Entry 8TA4 (electron microscopy, 2.75 A resolution); this record covers chains A and B.

[Chain A (and B)]
Protein: Chloride channel protein 2
From: Homo sapiens
Notes: chain B of this document is another copy of the same molecule, construct and numbering; everything in this record applies to it too
UniProt: P51788 (CLCN2_HUMAN); numbering as in UniProt (aligned over 1-898)
Amino-acid sequence (898 residues; numbered 1 to 898; the number before each row is that of its first residue):
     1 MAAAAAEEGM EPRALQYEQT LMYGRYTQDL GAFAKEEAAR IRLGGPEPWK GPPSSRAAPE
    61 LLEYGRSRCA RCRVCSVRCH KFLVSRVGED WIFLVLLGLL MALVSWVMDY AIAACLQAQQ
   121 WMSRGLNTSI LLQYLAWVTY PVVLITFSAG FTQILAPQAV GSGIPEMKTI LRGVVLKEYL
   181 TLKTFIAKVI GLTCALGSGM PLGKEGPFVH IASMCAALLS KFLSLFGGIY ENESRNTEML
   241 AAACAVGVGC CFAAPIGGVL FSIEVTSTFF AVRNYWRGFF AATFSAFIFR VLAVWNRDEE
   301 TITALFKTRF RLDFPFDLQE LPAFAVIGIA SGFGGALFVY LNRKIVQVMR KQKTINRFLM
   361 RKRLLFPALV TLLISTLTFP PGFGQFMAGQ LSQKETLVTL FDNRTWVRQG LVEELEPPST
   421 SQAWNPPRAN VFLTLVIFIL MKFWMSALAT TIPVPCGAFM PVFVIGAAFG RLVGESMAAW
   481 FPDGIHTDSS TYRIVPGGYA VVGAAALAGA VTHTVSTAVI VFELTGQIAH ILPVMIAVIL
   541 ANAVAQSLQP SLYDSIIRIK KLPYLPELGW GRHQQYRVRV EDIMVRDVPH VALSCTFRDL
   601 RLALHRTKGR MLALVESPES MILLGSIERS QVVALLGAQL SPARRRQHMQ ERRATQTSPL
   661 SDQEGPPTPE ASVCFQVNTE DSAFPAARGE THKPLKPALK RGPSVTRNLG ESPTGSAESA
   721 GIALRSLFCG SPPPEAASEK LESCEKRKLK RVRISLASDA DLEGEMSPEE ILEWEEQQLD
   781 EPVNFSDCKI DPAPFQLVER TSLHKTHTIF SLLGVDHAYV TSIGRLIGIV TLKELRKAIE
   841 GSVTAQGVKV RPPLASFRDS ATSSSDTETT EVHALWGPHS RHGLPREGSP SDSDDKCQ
Not modelled in the structure: 1-13, 29-87, 298-302, 409-418, 645-773, 842-898
Swiss-Prot annotation at these positions:
  - region: Gln-16 to Ala-34 (Essential for channel gating by both voltage and cell volume), Glu-36 to Trp-49 (Modulates channel gating by both voltage and cell volume)
  - motif: Gly-161 to Pro-165 (Selectivity filter part_1), Gly-203 to Pro-207 (Selectivity filter part_2), Gly-457 to Pro-461 (Selectivity filter part_3), Leu-812, Leu-813 (Basolateral membrane sorting)
  - binding site (chloride): Ser-162, Phe-459, Tyr-553
  - site: Glu-205 (Protopore gate), His-530 (Couples extracellular acidification to the channel closure)
  - modified residue: Ala-2 (N-acetylalanine), Thr-20 (Phosphothreonine), Ser-712 (Phosphoserine), Ser-758 (Phosphoserine)
  - natural variant: Met-22 (M22K: In HALD2), Gly-24 (G24D: In HALD2), Tyr-26 (Y26N: In HALD2), Pro-48 (P48R: Reduces channel activity), Arg-68 (R68H: Reduces channel activity), Leu-144 to Ile-145 (deletion: In LKPAT), Arg-172 (R172Q: In HALD2), Gly-199 (G199A: No effect), Arg-235 (R235Q: In EJM8), Lys-362 (deletion: In HALD2), Ala-500 (A500V: In LKPAT), Arg-577 (R577Q: In EIG11), 11 further natural variant entries in UniProt
  - mutagenesis: Ala-14 to Gln-28 (Results in larger currents, faster activation kinetics and less rectification), Leu-812 (L812A: Missorted to apical membrane of epithelial cells; when associated with A-813), Leu-813 (L813A: Missorted to apical membrane of epithelial cells; when associated with A-812)
From the paper describing this entry:
  - conformationally variable residues (order/disorder transition): Ala-14 to Gln-28
  - contacts within the chain: Gln-19/Gln-153, Thr-20/Arg-363
  - specificity-determining residues: Phe-252 (proposed by the authors, not directly observed)

[Interface between chain A and chain B]
Contacting residue pairs (129; chain A residue first):
  Gly-88(A) with Gly-571(B), hydrogen bond (backbone-backbone); Arg-572(B)
  Glu-89(A) with Arg-572(B); His-573(B)
  Asp-90(A) with Trp-570(B); Gly-571(B); His-573(B), salt bridge
  Trp-91(A) with Ser-547(B); Trp-570(B); Gly-571(B)
  Leu-225(A) with His-573(B)
  Phe-226(A) with His-573(B); Tyr-576(B)
  Gly-228(A) with Tyr-576(B); Arg-577(B)
  Ile-229(A) with Tyr-576(B), hydrophobic
  Tyr-230(A) with Arg-800(B)
  Glu-231(A) with Thr-801(B); Ser-802(B), hydrogen bond; Lys-805(B)
  Glu-233(A) with Lys-805(B), salt bridge
  Glu-238(A) with Tyr-576(B), hydrogen bond; His-804(B), salt bridge
  Pro-255(A) with Met-535(B), hydrophobic
  Ile-256(A) with Met-535(B), hydrophobic
  Leu-260(A) with Leu-260(B), hydrophobic
  Glu-264(A) with Val-272(B); Tyr-275(B); Trp-276(B), hydrogen bond
  Thr-268(A) with Phe-270(B); Ala-271(B); Val-272(B), hydrogen bond (backbone-backbone)
  Phe-269(A) with Ala-271(B), hydrophobic
  Phe-270(A) with Thr-268(B); Phe-269(B); Phe-270(B)
  Ala-271(A) with Thr-268(B); Phe-269(B)
  Val-272(A) with Glu-264(B); Ser-267(B); Thr-268(B), hydrogen bond (backbone-backbone)
  Arg-273(A) with Gly-569(B), hydrogen bond (side chain-backbone); Tyr-576(B); His-804(B)
  Tyr-275(A) with Glu-264(B); Val-515(B), hydrophobic; Ser-516(B)
  Trp-276(A) with Glu-264(B), hydrogen bond; His-513(B); Val-515(B); Trp-570(B), hydrophobic
  Arg-277(A) with Trp-570(B)
  Phe-279(A) with Met-535(B); Ile-539(B), hydrophobic
  Phe-280(A) with Ile-539(B), hydrophobic
  Thr-283(A) with Met-535(B); Ile-536(B)
  Ala-286(A) with Leu-532(B), hydrophobic
  Phe-287(A) with Leu-321(B), hydrophobic
  Arg-290(A) with Phe-316(B); Leu-318(B)
  Val-294(A) with Leu-318(B), hydrophobic
  Phe-316(A) with Arg-290(B)
  Leu-318(A) with Val-294(B), hydrophobic
  Leu-321(A) with Phe-287(B), hydrophobic
  His-513(A) with Trp-276(B)
  Val-515(A) with Tyr-275(B), hydrophobic; Trp-276(B); Phe-279(B), hydrophobic
  Ser-516(A) with Tyr-275(B)
  Phe-522(A) with Ile-256(B), hydrophobic
  Glu-523(A) with Ile-531(B)
  Gly-526(A) with Ile-528(B)
  Ile-528(A) with Gly-526(B)
  Ile-531(A) with Glu-523(B)
  Leu-532(A) with Ala-286(B), hydrophobic
  Met-535(A) with Ile-256(B), hydrophobic; Phe-279(B), hydrophobic; Thr-283(B)
  Ile-536(A) with Thr-283(B)
  Ile-539(A) with Phe-279(B), hydrophobic; Phe-280(B), hydrophobic
  Ala-543(A) with Trp-91(B), hydrophobic
  Gln-546(A) with Trp-276(B)
  Gly-569(A) with Arg-273(B), hydrogen bond (backbone-side chain)
  Trp-570(A) with Asp-90(B); Trp-91(B), hydrophobic; Arg-277(B)
  Gly-571(A) with Gly-88(B); Glu-89(B); Trp-91(B)
  Arg-572(A) with Glu-89(B)
  His-573(A) with Glu-89(B), salt bridge; Asp-90(B); Phe-226(B)
  Tyr-576(A) with Phe-226(B); Gly-228(B); Ile-229(B), hydrophobic; Glu-238(B)
  Glu-616(A) with Glu-616(B); Ile-622(B)
  Ile-622(A) with Glu-616(B); Ile-622(B), hydrophobic
  Leu-624(A) with Ile-622(B), hydrophobic; Ile-823(B)
  Ile-790(A) with Ile-823(B), hydrophobic
  Pro-792(A) with Val-798(B), hydrophobic
  Pro-794(A) with Pro-794(B); Phe-795(B); Gln-796(B), hydrogen bond (backbone-backbone)
  Phe-795(A) with Pro-794(B); Lys-805(B); Ile-809(B), hydrophobic
  Gln-796(A) with Pro-794(B), hydrogen bond (backbone-backbone); Gln-796(B)
  Val-798(A) with Pro-792(B), hydrophobic
  Arg-800(A) with Tyr-230(B)
  Thr-801(A) with Glu-231(B)
  Ser-802(A) with Glu-231(B), hydrogen bond
  His-804(A) with Arg-273(B)
  Lys-805(A) with Glu-231(B); Glu-233(B); Ser-234(B); Phe-795(B)
  Ile-809(A) with Phe-795(B), hydrophobic
  Leu-812(A) with Phe-269(B), hydrophobic; Leu-812(B), hydrophobic
  Leu-813(A) with Lys-805(B), hydrogen bond (backbone-side chain)
  Ile-823(A) with Leu-624(B)
Interface residues without a listed pair, chain A (84 interface residues in all): Leu-94, Gly-227, Ser-234, Ser-267, Val-291, Val-519, Glu-567, Leu-568, Arg-579, Thr-808, Ser-822
Interface residues without a listed pair, chain B (84 interface residues in all): Leu-94, Leu-225, Pro-255, Val-291, Val-519, Phe-522, Gln-527, Ala-543, Glu-567, Leu-568, Ser-620, Thr-808, Leu-813, Gly-824

[In short]
The chain A/chain B interface involves 84 residues from each chain, with 13 hydrogen bonds and 4 salt bridges.
Polar pairs include Asp-90(A)/His-573(B), Glu-233(A)/Lys-805(B) and Glu-238(A)/His-804(B). UniProt lists 3
chloride-binding residues and 2 mutagenesis sites on chain A. From the paper: the specificity determinant
Phe-252(A); conformational variability at Ala-14(A).
Both chains are Chloride channel protein 2 (Homo sapiens). Entry 8TA4 (Cryo-EM structure of the human CLC-2
chloride channel transmembrane domain with symmetric C-terminal) was determined by electron microscopy,
deposited together with 8TA2, 8TA3, 8TA5 and 8TA6.
